Entry 3ID5 (X-ray diffraction, 4.01 A resolution (low resolution: residue-level contacts below are approximate; hydrogen-bond / salt-bridge calls are withheld)); this record covers chains G and H of the 8 polymer chains in the assembly.

== Chain G ==
Protein: 50S ribosomal protein L7Ae
Organism: Sulfolobus solfataricus
Notes: engineered mutation(s): N2D
Reference sequence: P55858 (RL7A_SULSO); residues 4-130 here correspond to UniProt positions 1-127 (UniProt number = residue number - 3)
Chain sequence (130 residues; each row starts with the number of its first residue):
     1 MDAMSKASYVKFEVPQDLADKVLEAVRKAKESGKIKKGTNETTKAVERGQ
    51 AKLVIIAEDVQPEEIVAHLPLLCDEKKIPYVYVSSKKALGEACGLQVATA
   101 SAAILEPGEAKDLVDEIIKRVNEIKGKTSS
Unresolved in the structure: 1-6, 127-130
Construct notes: expression tag (1-3)

== Chain H ==
Molecule: half C/D RNA
Sequence (35 nucleotides; numbered 1 to 35; the number before each row is that of its first residue):
     1 GGGGCGCCCUCUGAGCGUUCGCGCUGUGAUGAAUU
Unresolved in the structure: 35

== Chain G / chain H interface ==
Pairs across the interface - 31 pairs, chain G then chain H:
  Lys37(G) - G13(H)
  Lys37(G) - A14(H)
  Lys37(G) - G26(H)
  Lys37(G) - G28(H)
  Gly38(G) - G26(H)
  Gly38(G) - U27(H)
  Gly38(G) - G28(H)
  Thr39(G) - U27(H)
  Thr39(G) - G28(H)
  Asn40(G) - G13(H)
  Asn40(G) - G28(H)
  Glu41(G) - G13(H)
  Glu41(G) - G28(H)
  Lys44(G) - C11(H)
  Glu47(G) - U10(H)
  Arg48(G) - C8(H)
  Arg48(G) - U10(H)
  Arg48(G) - C11(H)
  Arg48(G) - U12(H)
  Val60(G) - U27(H)
  Gln61(G) - U27(H)
  Ile65(G) - U27(H)
  Lys86(G) - U27(H)
  Leu95(G) - G26(H)
  Val97(G) - U25(H)
  Val97(G) - G26(H)
  Ala98(G) - U27(H)
  Thr99(G) - G26(H)
  Thr99(G) - U27(H)
  Ala100(G) - U27(H)
  Ser101(G) - U27(H)
Interface residues without a listed pair, chain G (19 interface residues in all): Gln50

== Summary ==
Chain G and chain H form an interface of 19 and 10 residues respectively.
Chain G is 50S ribosomal protein L7Ae (Sulfolobus solfataricus) and chain H is half C/D RNA; the structure,
Crystal structure of Sulfolobus solfataricus C/D RNP assembled with Nop5, fibrillarin, L7Ae and a split half
..., was determined by X-ray diffraction together with 3ID6 from the same study.
